PDB entry 8XQS | electron microscopy, 3.30 A resolution | chains A and B of the 5 polymer chains in the assembly

[Chain A]
Name: Guanine nucleotide-binding protein G(i) subunit alpha-1
From: Homo sapiens
UniProtKB: P63096 (GNAI1_HUMAN); residues 1-354 here = UniProt positions 1-354
Sequence (370 residues; each row starts with the number of its first residue; numbers below 1 keep their minus sign (Met-15 is residue -15)):
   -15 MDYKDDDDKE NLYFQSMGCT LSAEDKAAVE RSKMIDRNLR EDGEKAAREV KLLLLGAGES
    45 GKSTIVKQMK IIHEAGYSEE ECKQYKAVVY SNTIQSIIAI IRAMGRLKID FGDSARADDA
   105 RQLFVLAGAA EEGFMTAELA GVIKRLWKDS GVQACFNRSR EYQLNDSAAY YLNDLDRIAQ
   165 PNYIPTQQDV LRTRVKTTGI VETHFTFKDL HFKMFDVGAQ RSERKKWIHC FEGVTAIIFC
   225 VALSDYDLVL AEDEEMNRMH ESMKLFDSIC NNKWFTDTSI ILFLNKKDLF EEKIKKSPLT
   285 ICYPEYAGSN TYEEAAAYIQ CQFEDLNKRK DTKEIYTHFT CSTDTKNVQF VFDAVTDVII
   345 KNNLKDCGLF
Unresolved in the structure: -15 to 2, 55-181
Construct notes: initiating methionine (-15); expression tag (-14 to 0); conflict Ala203 (Gly in P63096), Ser326 (Ala in P63096)
UniProt features mapped onto this chain:
  - region: Lys35 to Thr48 (G1 motif), Asp173 to Thr181 (G2 motif), Phe196 to Gly202, Gln204, Arg205 (G3 motif), Ile265 to Asp272 (G4 motif), Thr324, Cys325, Thr327 to Thr329 (G5 motif)
  - binding site (GTP): Glu43 to Thr48, Ser151, Leu175 to Thr181, Asp200 to Gly202, Gln204, Asn269 to Asp272
  - binding site (Mg(2+)): Ser47, Thr181
  - modified residue: Arg178 (ADP-ribosylarginine), Gln204 (Deamidated glutamine), Cys351 (ADP-ribosylcysteine)
  - lipidation: Gly2 (N-myristoyl glycine), Cys3 (S-palmitoyl cysteine)

[Chain B]
Name: Guanine nucleotide-binding protein G(I)/G(S)/G(T) subunit beta-1
From: Homo sapiens
UniProtKB: P62873 (GBB1_HUMAN); residues 1-340 here = UniProt positions 1-340
Sequence (366 residues; numbered 1 to 366; the number before each row is that of its first residue):
     1 MSELDQLRQE AEQLKNQIRD ARKACADATL SQITNNIDPV GRIQMRTRRT LRGHLAKIYA
    61 MHWGTDSRLL VSASQDGKLI IWDSYTTNKV HAIPLRSSWV MTCAYAPSGN YVACGGLDNI
   121 CSIYNLKTRE GNVRVSRELA GHTGYLSCCR FLDDNQIVTS SGDTTCALWD IETGQQTTTF
   181 TGHTGDVMSL SLAPDTRLFV SGACDASAKL WDVREGMCRQ TFTGHESDIN AICFFPNGNA
   241 FATGSDDATC RLFDLRADQE LMTYSHDNII CGITSVSFSK SGRLLLAGYD DFNCNVWDAL
   301 KADRAGVLAG HDNRVSCLGV TDDGMAVATG SWDSFLKIWN GSSGGGGSGG GGSSGVSGWR
   361 LFKKIS
Unresolved in the structure: 1-2, 341-366
Construct notes: expression tag (341-366)
UniProt features mapped onto this chain:
  - modified residue: Ser2 (N-acetylserine), His266 (Phosphohistidine)

[Chain A / chain B interface]
Pairs across the interface - 52 pairs, chain A then chain B:
  Ala12(A) - Asn88(B)
  Val13(A) - Asn88(B)
  Arg15(A) - Val90(B)  hydrogen bond (side chain-backbone)
  Arg15(A) - His91(B)
  Ser16(A) - Asn88(B)
  Ser16(A) - Lys89(B)  hydrogen bond (side chain-backbone)
  Ile19(A) - Lys89(B)
  Ile19(A) - Val90(B)
  Ile19(A) - His91(B)
  Ile19(A) - Ala92(B)  hydrophobic
  Asp20(A) - Lys89(B)  salt bridge
  Leu23(A) - Gly53(B)
  Leu23(A) - Leu55(B)
  Leu23(A) - Lys78(B)
  Leu23(A) - Ile80(B)  hydrophobic
  Leu23(A) - Lys89(B)
  Asp26(A) - Lys78(B)  salt bridge
  Gly27(A) - Leu55(B)
  Thr182(A) - Asn119(B)  hydrogen bond (backbone-side chain)
  Gly183(A) - Leu117(B)
  Ile184(A) - Trp99(B)
  Ile184(A) - Leu117(B)  hydrogen bond (backbone-backbone)
  Phe199(A) - Trp99(B)  hydrophobic
  Gln204(A) - Leu117(B)
  Gln204(A) - Asn119(B)
  Gln204(A) - Gly144(B)
  Gln204(A) - Tyr145(B)  hydrogen bond (side chain-backbone)
  Arg205(A) - Thr143(B)  hydrogen bond
  Ser206(A) - Tyr145(B)
  Ser206(A) - Asp186(B)
  Glu207(A) - Tyr145(B)
  Glu207(A) - Asp186(B)  hydrogen bond (backbone-side chain)
  Glu207(A) - Cys204(B)
  Lys209(A) - Asp228(B)  salt bridge
  Lys210(A) - Met188(B)
  Lys210(A) - Asp228(B)  salt bridge
  Lys210(A) - Asn230(B)  hydrogen bond
  Lys210(A) - Asp246(B)  salt bridge
  Trp211(A) - Leu117(B)  hydrophobic
  Trp211(A) - Tyr145(B)
  His213(A) - Lys57(B)  hydrogen bond (backbone-side chain)
  His213(A) - Tyr59(B)  hydrogen bond
  His213(A) - Trp332(B)
  Cys214(A) - Tyr59(B)
  Cys214(A) - Gln75(B)  hydrogen bond
  Cys214(A) - Trp99(B)
  Cys214(A) - Leu117(B)  hydrophobic
  Phe215(A) - Trp99(B)  hydrophobic
  Phe215(A) - Leu117(B)  hydrophobic
  Glu216(A) - Lys57(B)  salt bridge
  Trp258(A) - Arg314(B)
  Trp258(A) - Trp332(B)  hydrophobic
Interface residues without a listed pair, chain A (27 interface residues in all): Lys35, Glu186
Interface residues without a listed pair, chain B (29 interface residues in all): Thr87, Ser97, Gly162

[Overview]
The interface between chain A and chain B involves 27 residues on one side and 29 on the other, with 11
hydrogen bonds and 6 salt bridges. Polar pairs include Asp20(A)-Lys89(B), Asp26(A)-Lys78(B) and
Lys209(A)-Asp228(B).
Here chain A is Guanine nucleotide-binding protein G(i) subunit alpha-1 and chain B is Guanine
nucleotide-binding protein G(I)/G(S)/G(T) subunit beta-1, both from Homo sapiens. Entry 8XQS (Structure of
human class T GPCR TAS2R14-DNGi complex with Flufenamic acid) was determined by electron microscopy, deposited
together with 8XQL, 8XQN, 8XQO, 8XQP, 8XQR, 8XQT and 8YKY.
